8TK2 - chain A; structure by X-ray diffraction, 1.70 A resolution.

[Chain A]
Name: Dual specificity protein phosphatase 3
Source organism: Homo sapiens
Notes: EC 3.1.3.16, 3.1.3.48
UniProtKB: P51452 (DUS3_HUMAN); residues 3-185 here = UniProt positions 3-185
Sequence (183 residues; numbered 3 to 185; the number before each row is that of its first residue):
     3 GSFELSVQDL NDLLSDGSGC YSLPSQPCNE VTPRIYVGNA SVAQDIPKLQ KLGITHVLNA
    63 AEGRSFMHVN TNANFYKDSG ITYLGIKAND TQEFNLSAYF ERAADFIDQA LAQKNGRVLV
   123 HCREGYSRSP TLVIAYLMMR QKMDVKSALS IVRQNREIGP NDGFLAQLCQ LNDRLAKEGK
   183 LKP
Unresolved in the structure: 3-4
Swiss-Prot annotation at these positions:
  - active site: Cys124 (Phosphocysteine intermediate)
Ligand contacts: I1Y ({[(2,4-difluorophenyl)methyl]amino}(oxo)acetic acid): Leu25, Met69, Asp92, Cys124, Arg125, Glu126, Gly127, Tyr128, Ser129, Arg130
Reported in the primary citation:
  - binding site for I1Y: Asp92, Arg125, Glu126, Tyr128, Arg130
  - catalytic residues: Asp92 (citing earlier work)
  - conformationally variable residues (loop rearrangement, side-chain flip): Ala63 to Asn72, Arg125

[Summary]
Chain A binds compound I1Y. Curated annotation (UniProt) lists active-site residue Cys124. From the paper: the
catalytic residue Asp92; a binding site for I1Y at Asp92, Arg125 and Glu126 among others.
Chain A is Dual specificity protein phosphatase 3 (Homo sapiens); the structure, HUMAN VH1-RELATED
DUAL-SPECIFICITY PHOSPHATASE (VHR) complexed with 2-((2,4-difluorobenzyl)amino)-2-oxoacetic acid, was
determined by X-ray diffraction (same publication as 9DJ9, 8TK3, 8TK4, 8TK5 and 8TK6).
